9EHM - chains C and O of the 16 polymer chains in the assembly; structure by electron microscopy, 4.20 A resolution (low resolution: residue-level contacts below are approximate; hydrogen-bond / salt-bridge calls are withheld).

== Chain C ==
Name: HIV-1 BG505 SOSIP gp120, Envelope glycoprotein gp120
Organism: Human immunodeficiency virus 1
UniProtKB: Q2N0S5 (Q2N0S5_HV1); the construct lacks a stretch of the UniProt sequence and is renumbered around it, so the offset changes along the chain: 33-141 = UniProt 32-140; 150-185 = UniProt 141-176; 189-309 = UniProt 188-308; 312-321 = UniProt 309-318; 2 more segments
Chain sequence (506 residues; row label = number of the first residue in the row; note: 14 numbers in that range are skipped by the numbering (no residue carries them; nothing is unmodelled there); a row labelled like 185A-185K holds insertion residues (185A, then the next letters in order)):
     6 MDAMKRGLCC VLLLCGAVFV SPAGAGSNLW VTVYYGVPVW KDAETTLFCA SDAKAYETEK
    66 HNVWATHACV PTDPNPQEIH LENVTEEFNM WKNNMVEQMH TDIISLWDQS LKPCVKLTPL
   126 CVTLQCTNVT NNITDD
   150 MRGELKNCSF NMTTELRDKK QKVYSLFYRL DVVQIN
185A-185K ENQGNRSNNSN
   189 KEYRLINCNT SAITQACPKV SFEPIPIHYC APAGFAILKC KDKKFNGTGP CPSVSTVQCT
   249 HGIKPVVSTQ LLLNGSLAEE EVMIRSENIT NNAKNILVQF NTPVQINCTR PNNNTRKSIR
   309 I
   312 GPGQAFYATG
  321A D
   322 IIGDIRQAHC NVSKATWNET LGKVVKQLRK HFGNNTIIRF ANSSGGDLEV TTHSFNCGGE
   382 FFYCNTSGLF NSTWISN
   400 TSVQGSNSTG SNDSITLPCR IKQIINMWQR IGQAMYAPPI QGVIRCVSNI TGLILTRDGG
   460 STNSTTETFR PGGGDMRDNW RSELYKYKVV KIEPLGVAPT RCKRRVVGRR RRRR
Unresolved in the structure: 6-35, 60-62, 150-151, 185A-185K, 400-410, 506-513
Differences from the reference sequence: engineered mutation Asn332 (Thr330 in Q2N0S5), Cys501 (Ala498 in Q2N0S5); insertion (509-513)
Cystine bridges: Cys54-Cys74, Cys119-Cys205, Cys126-Cys196, Cys131-Cys157, Cys218-Cys247, Cys228-Cys239, Cys378-Cys445
Covalently attached groups: N-acetylglucosamine (NAG) linked to Asn88, Asn133, Asn156, Asn160, Asn234, Asn295, Asn301, Asn339, Asn363, Asn386, Ser388, Asn392, Asn448; glycan linked to Asn197, Asn262, Asn276, Asn332
What the authors report for this chain:
  - post-translational modification sites: Asn197, Asn276 (citing earlier work)

== Chain O ==
Name: 10-1074 Fab Heavy Chain
Organism: Homo sapiens
Notes: antibody fragment or engineered binder
Chain sequence (134 residues; row label = number of the first residue in the row; a row labelled like 82A-82C holds insertion residues (82A, then the next letters in order)):
     1 QVQLQESGPG LVKPSETLSV TCSVSGDSMN NYYWTWIRQS PGKGLEWIGY ISDRESATYN
    61 PSLNSRVVIS RDTSKNQLSL KL
82A-82C NSV
    83 TPADTAVYYC ATARRGQR
100A-100P IYGVVSFGEFFYYYSM
   101 DVWGKGTTVT VSSAS
Cystine bridges: Cys22-Cys92

== Interface between chain C and chain O ==
Residue-residue contacts - 10 pairs, chain C then chain O:
  Thr139(C) - Gly100H(O)
  Asp140(C) - Tyr100B(O)
  Asp325(C) - Tyr100B(O)
  Ile326(C) - Tyr100B(O)
  Ile326(C) - Glu100I(O)
  Arg327(C) - Glu100I(O)
  Gln328(C) - Phe100G(O)
  Gln328(C) - Glu100I(O)
  Thr415(C) - Phe100G(O)
  Pro417(C) - Phe100G(O)
Interface residues without a listed pair, chain C (9 interface residues in all): Leu416
Interface residues without a listed pair, chain O (5 interface residues in all): Gly100C

== In short ==
Chain C and chain O form an interface of 9 and 5 residues respectively. Covalently linked N-acetylglucosamine:
at Asn88(C), Asn133(C), Asn156(C), Asn160(C), Asn234(C) and Asn295(C) and 6 more. From the paper: modification
sites Asn197(C) and Asn276(C).
Here chain C is HIV-1 BG505 SOSIP gp120, Envelope glycoprotein gp120 (Human immunodeficiency virus 1) and
chain O is 10-1074 Fab Heavy Chain (Homo sapiens). Entry 9EHM (Structure of HIV-1 BG505 SOSIP.664 Env trimer
in complex with IOMAmin5 and 10-1074 Broadly Neutralizing Antibodies ...) was determined by electron
microscopy together with 9EHL from the same study.
